Entry 6VX6 (electron microscopy, 3.00 A resolution); this record covers chains E and A of the 5 polymer chains in the assembly.

Chain E (and A):
Protein: Bestrophin
From: Bos taurus
Notes: chain A of this document is another copy of the same molecule, construct and numbering; everything in this record applies to it too
Reference sequence: E1BF86 (E1BF86_BOVIN); numbering as in UniProt (aligned over 1-410)
Sequence (410 residues; row label = number of the first residue in the row):
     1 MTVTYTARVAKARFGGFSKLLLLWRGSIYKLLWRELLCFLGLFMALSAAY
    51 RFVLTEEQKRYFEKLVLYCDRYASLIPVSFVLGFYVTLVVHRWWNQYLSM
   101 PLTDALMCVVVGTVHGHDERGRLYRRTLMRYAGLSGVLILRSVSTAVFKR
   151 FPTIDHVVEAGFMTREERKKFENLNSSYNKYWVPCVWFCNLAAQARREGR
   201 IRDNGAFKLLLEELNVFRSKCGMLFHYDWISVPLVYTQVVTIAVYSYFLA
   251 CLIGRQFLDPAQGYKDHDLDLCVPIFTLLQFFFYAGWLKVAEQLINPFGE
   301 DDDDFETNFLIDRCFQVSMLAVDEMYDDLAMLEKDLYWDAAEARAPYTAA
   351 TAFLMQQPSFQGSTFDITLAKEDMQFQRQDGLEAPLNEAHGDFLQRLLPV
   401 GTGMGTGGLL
Unresolved in the structure: 1, 368-410
Bound ions: Ca2+ site 1: Ala10 (shared with Gln293(A), Asn296(A), Asp301(A), Asp304(A) of chain A); Ca2+ site 2: Gln293, Asn296, Asp301, Asp304 (shared with 1 residue of chain D)
Swiss-Prot annotation at these positions:
  - binding site (Ca(2+)): Ala10, Gln293, Asn296, Asp301, Asp304
Reported in the primary citation:
  - Ca2+ coordination: Asp301, Asp304
  - conformationally variable residues (order/disorder transition): Asp301 to Asp304
  - mutagenesis - H91A, K265A: unchanged expression

How chain E and chain A interact:
Contacting residue pairs (197):
  Thr2(E) - Trp229(A)
  Thr2(E) - Ile230(A)
  Val3(E) - Ser231(A)
  Val3(E) - Leu234(A)  hydrophobic
  Thr4(E) - Asp228(A)
  Thr4(E) - Trp229(A)  hydrogen bond (side chain-backbone)
  Tyr5(E) - Ser231(A)
  Tyr5(E) - Val232(A)
  Tyr5(E) - Thr237(A)  hydrogen bond
  Thr6(E) - Asp228(A)  hydrogen bond (side chain-backbone)
  Thr6(E) - Ser231(A)
  Thr6(E) - Asn296(A)  hydrogen bond (backbone-side chain)
  Val9(E) - Ile295(A)
  Val9(E) - Asn296(A)
  Ala10(E) - Asn296(A)
  Ala10(E) - Gly299(A)
  Ala10(E) - Asp301(A)
  Ala10(E) - Asp304(A)
  Lys11(E) - Glu300(A)  hydrogen bond (side chain-backbone)
  Lys11(E) - Asp301(A)
  Ala12(E) - Asp301(A)  hydrogen bond (backbone-side chain)
  Arg13(E) - Glu35(A)
  Arg13(E) - Lys289(A)  hydrogen bond (backbone-side chain)
  Phe14(E) - Arg34(A)
  Phe14(E) - Glu35(A)
  Phe14(E) - Cys38(A)  hydrophobic
  Gly16(E) - Glu292(A)
  Phe17(E) - Tyr85(A)
  Phe17(E) - Thr237(A)
  Phe17(E) - Thr241(A)
  Phe17(E) - Ala291(A)
  Phe17(E) - Glu292(A)
  Leu20(E) - Leu234(A)  hydrophobic
  Leu20(E) - Thr237(A)
  Leu20(E) - Gln238(A)  hydrogen bond (backbone-side chain)
  Leu21(E) - Gln238(A)
  Leu21(E) - Thr241(A)
  Leu21(E) - Ile242(A)  hydrophobic
  Leu23(E) - Leu234(A)  hydrophobic
  Arg25(E) - Leu234(A)
  Gly26(E) - Leu234(A)
  Gly26(E) - Val235(A)
  Ser27(E) - Gln238(A)
  Ile28(E) - Gln238(A)  hydrogen bond (backbone-side chain)
  Ile28(E) - Val239(A)  hydrophobic
  Ile28(E) - Ile242(A)  hydrophobic
  Leu31(E) - Val235(A)  hydrophobic
  Asp70(E) - Arg71(A)  salt bridge
  Leu75(E) - Ser74(A)
  Ile76(E) - Ile76(A)  hydrophobic
  Ser79(E) - Pro77(A)
  Ser79(E) - Phe80(A)
  Phe80(E) - Phe80(A)  hydrophobic
  Gly83(E) - Phe84(A)
  Phe84(E) - Phe84(A)  hydrophobic
  Val86(E) - Tyr236(A)  hydrophobic
  Thr87(E) - Phe84(A)
  Trp93(E) - Ile230(A)  hydrophobic
  Trp93(E) - Ser231(A)
  Trp94(E) - His226(A)
  Trp94(E) - Tyr227(A)  hydrophobic
  Trp94(E) - Ile230(A)  hydrophobic
  Tyr97(E) - His226(A)  hydrogen bond
  Tyr97(E) - Trp229(A)
  Tyr97(E) - Ile230(A)
  Leu98(E) - Met223(A)  hydrophobic
  Leu102(E) - His226(A)
  Asp104(E) - Arg218(A)
  Ala105(E) - Asn215(A)
  Ala105(E) - Arg218(A)
  Met107(E) - Trp182(A)  hydrophobic
  Cys108(E) - Cys189(A)  hydrogen bond (backbone-side chain)
  Cys108(E) - Asn215(A)
  Val109(E) - Asn215(A)
  Val111(E) - Val186(A)  hydrophobic
  Val111(E) - Cys189(A)  hydrophobic
  Val111(E) - Asn190(A)
  Gly112(E) - Ala193(A)
  Gly112(E) - Phe207(A)
  His115(E) - Ala193(A)
  Arg202(E) - Arg197(A)
  Asp203(E) - Arg196(A)  salt bridge
  Asp203(E) - Asn204(A)  hydrogen bond
  Gly205(E) - Lys208(A)
  Leu209(E) - Lys208(A)
  Leu209(E) - Leu211(A)  hydrophobic
  Leu209(E) - Glu212(A)
  Glu212(E) - Lys208(A)  salt bridge
  Glu212(E) - Glu212(A)
  Arg255(E) - Tyr72(A)
  Phe257(E) - Tyr68(A)
  Asp266(E) - Leu67(A)
  Asp266(E) - Arg71(A)
  Asp268(E) - Lys64(A)
  Leu269(E) - Lys64(A)
  Leu269(E) - Leu65(A)  hydrophobic
  Leu269(E) - Tyr68(A)  hydrophobic
  Leu271(E) - Tyr68(A)  hydrophobic
  Phe276(E) - Tyr68(A)  hydrophobic
  Phe276(E) - Cys69(A)  hydrophobic
  Phe276(E) - Tyr72(A)  hydrophobic
  Phe276(E) - Leu249(A)
  Phe276(E) - Ala250(A)
  Thr277(E) - Tyr72(A)
  Leu279(E) - Ser246(A)
  Phe282(E) - Val239(A)
  Phe282(E) - Ile242(A)  hydrophobic
  Phe283(E) - Pro77(A)
  Phe283(E) - Val81(A)  hydrophobic
  Phe283(E) - Val239(A)
  Phe283(E) - Ala243(A)  hydrophobic
  Tyr284(E) - Pro77(A)
  Gly286(E) - Val239(A)
  Trp287(E) - Phe80(A)
  Trp287(E) - Val81(A)
  Trp287(E) - Tyr236(A)
  Trp287(E) - Val239(A)
  Val290(E) - Val235(A)
  Val290(E) - Tyr236(A)  hydrophobic
  Gln293(E) - Val235(A)
  Leu294(E) - Pro233(A)  hydrophobic
  Asp303(E) - Pro233(A)
  Asp303(E) - Leu234(A)  hydrogen bond (side chain-backbone)
  Phe305(E) - Ile230(A)  hydrophobic
  Glu306(E) - Trp229(A)
  Phe309(E) - Tyr178(A)  hydrophobic
  Phe309(E) - Trp229(A)  hydrophobic
  Leu310(E) - Trp229(A)  hydrophobic
  Asp312(E) - Tyr178(A)  hydrogen bond (backbone-side chain)
  Arg313(E) - Tyr178(A)
  Arg313(E) - Tyr181(A)
  Arg313(E) - Trp182(A)
  Gln316(E) - Asn175(A)  hydrogen bond (side chain-backbone)
  Gln316(E) - Ser176(A)
  Gln316(E) - Ser177(A)
  Gln316(E) - Tyr178(A)
  Val317(E) - Tyr178(A)  hydrophobic
  Val317(E) - Trp182(A)  hydrophobic
  Leu320(E) - Leu174(A)  hydrophobic
  Leu320(E) - Ser176(A)
  Leu320(E) - Trp182(A)  hydrophobic
  Ala321(E) - Trp182(A)  hydrophobic
  Ala321(E) - Val186(A)
  Met325(E) - Leu174(A)  hydrophobic
  Met325(E) - Trp182(A)  hydrophobic
  Met325(E) - Val183(A)  hydrophobic
  Met325(E) - Val186(A)  hydrophobic
  Met325(E) - Trp187(A)
  Met325(E) - Asn190(A)  hydrogen bond (backbone-side chain)
  Asp327(E) - Asn190(A)
  Asp327(E) - Arg197(A)  salt bridge
  Asp328(E) - Lys170(A)  salt bridge
  Leu329(E) - Trp187(A)
  Leu329(E) - Asn190(A)
  Leu329(E) - Leu191(A)
  Leu329(E) - Gln194(A)
  Ala330(E) - Glu166(A)
  Ala330(E) - Glu167(A)
  Met331(E) - Glu166(A)  hydrogen bond (backbone-side chain)
  Leu332(E) - Leu123(A)  hydrophobic
  Leu332(E) - Tyr124(A)  hydrophobic
  Leu332(E) - Thr127(A)
  Leu332(E) - Leu191(A)  hydrophobic
  Glu333(E) - Leu123(A)
  Glu333(E) - Thr164(A)
  Glu333(E) - Glu166(A)
  Lys334(E) - Glu119(A)
  Lys334(E) - Leu123(A)
  Asp335(E) - Arg126(A)  salt bridge
  Asp335(E) - Arg130(A)  salt bridge
  Leu336(E) - Glu159(A)
  Tyr337(E) - Arg126(A)  hydrogen bond (backbone-side chain)
  Tyr337(E) - Ala160(A)  hydrogen bond (side chain-backbone)
  Tyr337(E) - Phe315(A)  hydrophobic
  Trp338(E) - Arg122(A)  hydrogen bond (backbone-side chain)
  Trp338(E) - Arg126(A)
  Glu342(E) - Gln316(A)
  Ala343(E) - Phe315(A)
  Ala343(E) - Gln316(A)
  Ala345(E) - Arg150(A)  hydrogen bond (backbone-side chain)
  Ala345(E) - Ala160(A)
  Ala345(E) - Phe162(A)  hydrophobic
  Pro346(E) - Arg150(A)  hydrogen bond (backbone-side chain)
  Pro346(E) - Ala160(A)
  Tyr347(E) - Arg150(A)
  Tyr347(E) - Asn308(A)
  Tyr347(E) - Asp312(A)  hydrogen bond
  Thr348(E) - Lys149(A)  hydrogen bond (side chain-backbone)
  Thr348(E) - Arg150(A)
  Thr351(E) - Ala146(A)
  Thr351(E) - Lys149(A)
  Thr351(E) - Asn308(A)
  Gln357(E) - Glu306(A)  hydrogen bond
  Ser359(E) - Phe309(A)
  Phe360(E) - Thr4(A)
  Ser363(E) - Thr6(A)
  Ser363(E) - Ala7(A)
Other interface residues (no listed pair), chain E (115 interface residues in all): Ser18, Tyr29, Val90, Thr113, Asn204, Lys208, Glu213, His267, Pro274, Gln280, Lys289, Tyr326, Ala340, Ala341, Met355
Other interface residues (no listed pair), chain A (113 interface residues in all): Leu31, Tyr61, Leu88, Arg92, Tyr131, Thr145, His156, Gly161, Cys185, Tyr245, Leu288, Gln293, Met319, Leu320, Asp323, Glu324

In short:
Chain E and chain A form an interface of 115 and 113 residues respectively; the contacts include 25 hydrogen
bonds and 7 salt bridges. Polar contacts include Asp70(E)-Arg71(A), Asp203(E)-Arg196(A) and
Glu212(E)-Lys208(A). From the paper: H91A and K265A of chain E leave expression unchanged; Ca2+ coordination
by Asp301(E) and Asp304(E).
Chain E and chain A are both Bestrophin (Bos taurus); the structure, bestrophin-2 Ca2+-bound state (250 nM
Ca2+), was determined by electron microscopy, deposited together with 6VX5, 6VX7, 6VX8 and 6VX9.
